PDB entry 7AEB | electron microscopy, 2.70 A resolution | chains G and H of the 42 polymer chains in the assembly

[Chain G (and H)]
Name: Baseplate_J domain-containing protein
From: Algoriphagus machipongonensis
Notes: chain H of this document is another copy of the same molecule, construct and numbering; everything in this record applies to it too
UniProtKB: A3HTB4 (A3HTB4_9BACT); residues 1-1050 here = UniProt positions 1-1050
Sequence (1050 residues; numbered 1 to 1050; the number before each row is that of its first residue):
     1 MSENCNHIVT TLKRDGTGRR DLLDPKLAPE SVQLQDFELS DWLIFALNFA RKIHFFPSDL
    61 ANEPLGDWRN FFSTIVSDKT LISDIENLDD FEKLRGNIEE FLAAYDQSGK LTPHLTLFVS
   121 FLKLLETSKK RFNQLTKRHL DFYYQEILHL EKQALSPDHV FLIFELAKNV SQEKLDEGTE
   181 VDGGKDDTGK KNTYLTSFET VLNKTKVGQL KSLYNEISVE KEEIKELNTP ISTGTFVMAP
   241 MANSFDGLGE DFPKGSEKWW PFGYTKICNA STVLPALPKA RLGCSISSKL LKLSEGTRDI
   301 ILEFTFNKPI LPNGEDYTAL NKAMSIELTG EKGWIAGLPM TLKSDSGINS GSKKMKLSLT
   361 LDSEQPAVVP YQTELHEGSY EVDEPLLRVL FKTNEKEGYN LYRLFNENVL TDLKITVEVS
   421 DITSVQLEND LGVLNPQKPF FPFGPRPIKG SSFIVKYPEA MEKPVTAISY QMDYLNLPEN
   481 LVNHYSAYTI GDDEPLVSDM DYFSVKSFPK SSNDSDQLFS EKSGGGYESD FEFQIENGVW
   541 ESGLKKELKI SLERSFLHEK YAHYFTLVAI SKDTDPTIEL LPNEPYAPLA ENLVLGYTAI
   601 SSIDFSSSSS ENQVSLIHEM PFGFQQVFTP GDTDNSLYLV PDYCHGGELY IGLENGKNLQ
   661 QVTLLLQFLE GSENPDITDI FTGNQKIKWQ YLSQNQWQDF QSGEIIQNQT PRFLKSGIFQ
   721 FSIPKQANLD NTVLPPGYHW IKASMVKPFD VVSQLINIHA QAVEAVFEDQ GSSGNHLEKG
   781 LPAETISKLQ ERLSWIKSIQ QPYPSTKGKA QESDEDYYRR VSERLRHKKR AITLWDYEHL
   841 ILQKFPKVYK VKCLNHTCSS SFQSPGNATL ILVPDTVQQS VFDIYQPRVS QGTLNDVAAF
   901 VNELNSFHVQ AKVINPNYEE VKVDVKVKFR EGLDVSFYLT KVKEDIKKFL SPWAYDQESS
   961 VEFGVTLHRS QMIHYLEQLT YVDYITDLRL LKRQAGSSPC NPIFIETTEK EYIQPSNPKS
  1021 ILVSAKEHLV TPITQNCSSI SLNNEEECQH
Unresolved in the structure: 1-13, 1025-1050

[Interface between chain G and chain H]
Contacting residue pairs (16):
  Lys438(G) with Glu428(H), salt bridge; Asn429(H), hydrogen bond (side chain-backbone); Asp430(H)
  Asn476(G) with Lys449(H)
  Tyr561(G) with His563(H), hydrogen bond
  Pro576(G) with Leu567(H)
  Ile578(G) with His563(H); Leu567(H)
  Glu579(G) with Gly491(H)
  Pro582(G) with His563(H)
  Asn583(G) with Lys560(H)
  Glu584(G) with Glu559(H); His563(H), salt bridge
  Val935(G) with Ile705(H); Ile706(H)
  Thr940(G) with Ser702(H)
Interface residues without a listed pair, chain G (18 interface residues in all): Pro439, Leu475, Phe565, Ala569, Thr577, Leu581, Leu589
Interface residues without a listed pair, chain H (17 interface residues in all): Gly432, Ile448, Gly450, Tyr564, Ile570

[Overview]
The interface between chain G and chain H involves 18 residues on one side and 17 on the other, with 2
hydrogen bonds and 2 salt bridges. Polar pairs include Lys438(G)-Glu428(H), Glu584(G)-His563(H) and
Lys438(G)-Asn429(H).
Both chains are Baseplate_J domain-containing protein (Algoriphagus machipongonensis). Entry 7AEB (Cryo-EM
structure of an extracellular contractile injection system in marine bacterium Algoriphagus machipongonensis,
the baseplate complex ...) was determined by electron microscopy (same publication as 7AEF, 7ADZ and 7AE0).
